5JHS - chains O and U of the 28 polymer chains in the assembly; structure by X-ray diffraction, 3.00 A resolution.

# Chain O
Name: Proteasome subunit alpha type-2
Source organism: Saccharomyces cerevisiae (strain ATCC 204508 / S288c)
Notes: EC 3.4.25.1
Reference sequence: P23639 (PSA2_YEAST); residue numbers follow UniProt; this construct covers 1-250
Amino-acid sequence (250 residues; row label = number of the first residue in the row):
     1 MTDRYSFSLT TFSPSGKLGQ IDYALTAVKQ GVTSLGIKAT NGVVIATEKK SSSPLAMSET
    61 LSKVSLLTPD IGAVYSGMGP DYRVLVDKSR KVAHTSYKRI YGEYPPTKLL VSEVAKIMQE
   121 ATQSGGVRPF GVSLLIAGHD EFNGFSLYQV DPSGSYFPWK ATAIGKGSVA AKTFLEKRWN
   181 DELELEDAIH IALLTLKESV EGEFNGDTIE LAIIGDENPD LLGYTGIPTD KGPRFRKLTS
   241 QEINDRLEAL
UniProt features mapped onto this chain:
  - cross-link: Lys108 (Glycyl lysine isopeptide (Lys-Gly) (interchain with G-Cter in ubiquitin))

# Chain U
Name: Proteasome subunit alpha type-1
Source organism: Saccharomyces cerevisiae (strain ATCC 204508 / S288c)
Notes: EC 3.4.25.1
Reference sequence: P21243 (PSA1_YEAST); residues -8 to 243 here correspond to UniProt positions 1-252 (UniProt number = residue number + 9)
Amino-acid sequence (252 residues; row label = number of the first residue in the row; numbers below 1 keep their minus sign (Met-8 is residue -8)):
    -8 MSGAAAASAA GYDRHITIFS PEGRLYQVEY AFKATNQTNI NSLAVRGKDC TVVISQKKVP
    52 DKLLDPTTVS YIFCISRTIG MVVNGPIPDA RNAALRAKAE AAEFRYKYGY DMPCDVLAKR
   112 MANLSQIYTQ RAYMRPLGVI LTFVSVDEEL GPSIYKTDPA GYYVGYKATA TGPKQQEITT
   172 NLENHFKKSK IDHINEESWE KVVEFAITHM IDALGTEFSK NDLEVGVATK DKFFTLSAEN
   232 IEERLVAIAE QD
Unresolved in the structure: -8 to 1, 243

# How chain O and chain U interact
Residue-residue contacts (66):
  Asp3(O) - Tyr124(U)
  Tyr5(O) - Ile7(U)
  Tyr5(O) - Ala123(U)  hydrophobic
  Tyr5(O) - Tyr124(U)  hydrophobic
  Leu9(O) - Ile9(U)  hydrophobic
  Leu9(O) - Ala123(U)  hydrophobic
  Gln20(O) - Ile9(U)
  Gln20(O) - Phe10(U)  hydrogen bond (side chain-backbone)
  Tyr23(O) - Phe10(U)
  Tyr23(O) - Ser11(U)
  Tyr23(O) - Pro12(U)  hydrophobic
  Tyr23(O) - Gly14(U)
  Ala24(O) - Phe10(U)  hydrophobic
  Thr26(O) - Pro12(U)
  Thr26(O) - Glu13(U)
  Ala27(O) - Gly14(U)
  Ser52(O) - Tyr153(U)  hydrogen bond
  Ser53(O) - Thr170(U)
  Pro54(O) - Lys158(U)
  Pro54(O) - Glu174(U)
  Leu55(O) - Tyr157(U)
  Leu55(O) - Lys158(U)  hydrogen bond (backbone-backbone)
  Leu55(O) - Ala159(U)
  Leu55(O) - Thr170(U)
  Leu55(O) - Leu173(U)  hydrophobic
  Leu55(O) - Phe177(U)  hydrophobic
  Ala56(O) - Gly156(U)
  Ala56(O) - Tyr157(U)  hydrophobic
  Met57(O) - Arg37(U)
  Met57(O) - Val155(U)
  Met57(O) - Gly156(U)  hydrogen bond (backbone-backbone)
  Met57(O) - Tyr157(U)
  Met57(O) - Lys158(U)
  Thr60(O) - Tyr146(U)
  Thr60(O) - Val155(U)
  Thr60(O) - Gly156(U)  hydrogen bond (side chain-backbone)
  Leu61(O) - Tyr153(U)  hydrophobic
  Leu61(O) - Tyr154(U)
  Leu61(O) - Val155(U)  hydrophobic
  Met78(O) - Phe10(U)  hydrophobic
  Met78(O) - Leu16(U)  hydrophobic
  Pro80(O) - Gln117(U)
  Pro80(O) - Ala151(U)
  Pro80(O) - Gly152(U)
  Pro80(O) - Tyr153(U)
  Asp81(O) - Gln117(U)
  Arg83(O) - Ala113(U)  hydrogen bond (side chain-backbone)
  Arg83(O) - Asn114(U)  hydrogen bond
  Arg83(O) - Gly152(U)  hydrogen bond (side chain-backbone)
  Arg83(O) - Tyr154(U)
  Val84(O) - Asn114(U)
  Val84(O) - Gln117(U)
  Asp87(O) - Lys110(U)  salt bridge
  Asp87(O) - Asn114(U)  hydrogen bond
  Gly126(O) - Arg122(U)
  Gly126(O) - Ala123(U)  hydrogen bond (backbone-backbone)
  Val127(O) - Gln121(U)
  Val127(O) - Arg122(U)
  Arg128(O) - Thr8(U)
  Arg128(O) - Phe10(U)
  Arg128(O) - Leu16(U)
  Arg128(O) - Thr120(U)  hydrogen bond (side chain-backbone)
  Arg128(O) - Gln121(U)  hydrogen bond (backbone-backbone)
  Pro129(O) - Phe10(U)
  Phe130(O) - Gln121(U)
  Gly131(O) - Phe10(U)
Other interface residues (no listed pair), chain O (30 interface residues in all): Thr2, Ala121
Other interface residues (no listed pair), chain U (34 interface residues in all): Thr160

# Overview
Chain O and chain U form an interface of 30 and 34 residues respectively; the contacts include 12 hydrogen
bonds and 1 salt bridge. Polar contacts include Asp87(O)-Lys110(U), Gln20(O)-Phe10(U) and Ser52(O)-Tyr153(U).
Chain O is Proteasome subunit alpha type-2 and chain U is Proteasome subunit alpha type-1, both from
Saccharomyces cerevisiae (strain ATCC 204508 / S288c); the structure, Yeast 20S proteasome in complex with the
peptidic epoxyketone inhibitor 15, was determined by X-ray diffraction (same publication as 5JHR).
